PDB entry 8Y3Y | electron microscopy, 3.33 A resolution | chains A and C of the 6 polymer chains in the assembly

[Chain A]
Protein: SIR2-like domain-containing protein
Source organism: Bacillus subtilis
Reference sequence: D4G637 (D4G637_BACNB); residues 1-1005 here = UniProt positions 1-1005
Amino-acid sequence (1005 residues; row label = number of the first residue in the row):
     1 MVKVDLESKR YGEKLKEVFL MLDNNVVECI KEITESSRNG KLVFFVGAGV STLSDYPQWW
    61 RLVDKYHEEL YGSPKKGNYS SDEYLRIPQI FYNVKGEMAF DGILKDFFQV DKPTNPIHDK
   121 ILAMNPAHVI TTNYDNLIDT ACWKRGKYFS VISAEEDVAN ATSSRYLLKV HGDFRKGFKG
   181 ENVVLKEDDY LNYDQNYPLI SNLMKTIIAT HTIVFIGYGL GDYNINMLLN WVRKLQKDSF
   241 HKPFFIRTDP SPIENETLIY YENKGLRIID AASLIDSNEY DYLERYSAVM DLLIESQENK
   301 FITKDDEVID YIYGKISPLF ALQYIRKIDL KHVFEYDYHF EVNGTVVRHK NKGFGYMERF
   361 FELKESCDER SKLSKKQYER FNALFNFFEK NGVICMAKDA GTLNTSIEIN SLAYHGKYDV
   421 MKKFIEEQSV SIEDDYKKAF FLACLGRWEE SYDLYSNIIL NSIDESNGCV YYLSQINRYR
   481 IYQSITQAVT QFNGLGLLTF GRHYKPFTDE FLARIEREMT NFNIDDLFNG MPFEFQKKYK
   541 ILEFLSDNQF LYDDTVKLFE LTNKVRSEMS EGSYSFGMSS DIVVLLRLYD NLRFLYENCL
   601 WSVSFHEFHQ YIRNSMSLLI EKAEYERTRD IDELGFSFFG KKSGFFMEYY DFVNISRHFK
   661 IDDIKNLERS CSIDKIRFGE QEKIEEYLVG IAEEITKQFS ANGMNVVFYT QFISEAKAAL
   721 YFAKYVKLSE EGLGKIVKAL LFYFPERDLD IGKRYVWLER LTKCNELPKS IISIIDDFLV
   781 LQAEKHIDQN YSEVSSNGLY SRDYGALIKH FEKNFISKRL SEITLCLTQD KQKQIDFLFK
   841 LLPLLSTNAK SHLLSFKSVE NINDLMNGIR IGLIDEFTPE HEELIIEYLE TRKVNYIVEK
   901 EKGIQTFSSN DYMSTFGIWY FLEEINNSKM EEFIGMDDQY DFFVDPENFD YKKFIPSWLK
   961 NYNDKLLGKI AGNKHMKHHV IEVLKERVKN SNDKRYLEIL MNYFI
Disordered / not traced: 1-11, 492-505, 632-643, 899-909
From the paper describing this entry:
  - catalytic residues: Asn133, Tyr134, Asp135, His171 (by similarity / conservation)
  - mutagenesis - Y134A, D135A, H171A, N202A, L1000A/M1001A: decreased catalytic activity on TTP
  - mutagenesis - R86E: decreased catalytic activity
  - mutagenesis - Y260E: unchanged catalytic activity
  - mutagenesis - R86E: decreased stability

[Chain C]
Protein: DSR anti-defence 1
Source organism: Bacillus subtilis
Reference sequence: A0A9P1J8U5 (A0A9P1J8U5_BACIU); residues 1-120 here = UniProt positions 1-120
Amino-acid sequence (120 residues; each row starts with the number of its first residue):
     1 MIEIFKDTGA THDLVYHSKI NTFVWDVEFD IVLSDSKELN KCYFVKCFNP YRINGKCDFA
    61 VSSIDIFSEG KRLLIENEFN FKITKAVHVA TSKDVTEIVL HLSERISSPF PIVKEVVYLD
Disordered / not traced: 1-8, 34-37, 56-57, 75-77, 120

[Interface between chain A and chain C]
Contacting residue pairs (13):
  Ser570(A) - Lys19(C)
  Glu571(A) - Lys19(C)
  Glu571(A) - Tyr118(C)
  Gly572(A) - Tyr16(C)
  Gly572(A) - Ser18(C)  hydrogen bond (backbone-side chain)
  Ser573(A) - Val15(C)
  Ser573(A) - His17(C)
  Tyr574(A) - Tyr16(C)  hydrophobic
  Tyr574(A) - Ser18(C)
  Phe576(A) - Thr11(C)
  Phe576(A) - Leu14(C)
  Ile631(A) - Ser18(C)
  Ile631(A) - Lys19(C)  hydrogen bond (backbone-backbone)
Also at the interface, not in a pair above, chain A (10 interface residues in all): Ser575, Gly577, Asp630
Also at the interface, not in a pair above, chain C (9 interface residues in all): His12
The authors on this interface:
  - hot spots on chain C (mutagenesis) - H17E, K19E, N21E, F59E: decreased binding to DSR2

[Overview]
The interface between chain A and chain C involves 10 residues on one side and 9 on the other; the contacts
include 2 hydrogen bonds. Polar contacts include Gly572(A)-Ser18(C) and Ile631(A)-Lys19(C). The paper reports
catalytic residues Asn133(A), Tyr134(A) and Asp135(A) among others; Y134A, D135A and H171A of chain A, among
others, reduce catalytic activity on TTP; 11 substitutions were tested in all.
Chain A is SIR2-like domain-containing protein and chain C is DSR anti-defence 1, both from Bacillus subtilis;
the structure, The Cryo-EM structure of anti-phage defense associated DSR2 tetramer bound with two DSAD1
inhibitors (opposite side), was determined by electron microscopy together with 8Y13, 8Y34, 8Y3M, 8Y3W and
8ZC9 from the same study.
